PDB entry 6PO2 | electron microscopy, 3.60 A resolution | chains D and F of the 11 polymer chains in the assembly

[Chain D (and F)]
Name: Inner core structural protein VP3
Source organism: Bluetongue virus 1
Notes: chain F of this document is another copy of the same molecule, construct and numbering; everything in this record applies to it too
UniProt: Q1AE73 (Q1AE73_9REOV); numbering as in UniProt (aligned over 1-901)
Amino-acid sequence (901 residues; row label = number of the first residue in the row):
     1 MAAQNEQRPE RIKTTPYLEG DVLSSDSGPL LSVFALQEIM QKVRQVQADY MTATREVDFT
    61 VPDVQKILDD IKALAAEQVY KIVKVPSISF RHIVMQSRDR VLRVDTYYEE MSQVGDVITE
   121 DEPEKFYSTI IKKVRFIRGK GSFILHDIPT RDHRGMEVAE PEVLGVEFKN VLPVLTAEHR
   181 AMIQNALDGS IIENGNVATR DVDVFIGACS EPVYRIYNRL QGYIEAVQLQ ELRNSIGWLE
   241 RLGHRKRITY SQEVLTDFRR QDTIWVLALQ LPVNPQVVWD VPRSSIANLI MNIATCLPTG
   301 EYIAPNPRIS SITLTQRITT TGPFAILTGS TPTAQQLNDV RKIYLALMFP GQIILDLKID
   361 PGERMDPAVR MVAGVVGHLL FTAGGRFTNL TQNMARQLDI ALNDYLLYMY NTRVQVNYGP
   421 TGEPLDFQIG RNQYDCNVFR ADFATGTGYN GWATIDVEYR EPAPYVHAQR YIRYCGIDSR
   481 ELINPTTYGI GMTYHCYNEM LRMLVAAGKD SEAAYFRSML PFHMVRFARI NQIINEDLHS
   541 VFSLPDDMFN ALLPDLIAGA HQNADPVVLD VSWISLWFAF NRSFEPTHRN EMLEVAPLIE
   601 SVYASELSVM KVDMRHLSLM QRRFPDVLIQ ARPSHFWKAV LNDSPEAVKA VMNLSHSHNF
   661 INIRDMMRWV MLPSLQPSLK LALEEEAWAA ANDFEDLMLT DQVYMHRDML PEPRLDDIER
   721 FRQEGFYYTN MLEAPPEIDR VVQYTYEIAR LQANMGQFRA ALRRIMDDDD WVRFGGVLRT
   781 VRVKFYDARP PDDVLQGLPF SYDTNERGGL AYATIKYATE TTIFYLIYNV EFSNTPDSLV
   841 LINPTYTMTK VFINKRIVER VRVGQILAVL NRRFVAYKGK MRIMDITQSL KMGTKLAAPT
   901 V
Disordered / not traced: 1-25, 46-58 (chain F: 1-18, 42-56)

[How chain D and chain F interact]
Contacting residue pairs (31; chain D residue first):
  I318(D) - I318(F)
  T319(D) - Q316(F)
  T319(D) - R317(F)
  T319(D) - I318(F)  hydrogen bond (backbone-backbone)
  T320(D) - Q316(F)
  T321(D) - S311(F)
  T321(D) - Q316(F)  hydrogen bond (backbone-backbone)
  A325(D) - L31(F)
  I326(D) - L31(F)
  I326(D) - R308(F)
  I326(D) - I312(F)  hydrophobic
  T328(D) - L31(F)
  G329(D) - L31(F)
  G329(D) - S32(F)
  P361(D) - T486(F)
  R364(D) - T486(F)  hydrogen bond
  R364(D) - T487(F)
  M365(D) - T486(F)
  D366(D) - N306(F)
  D366(D) - R308(F)  salt bridge
  P367(D) - I309(F)  hydrophobic
  V369(D) - R308(F)
  I400(D) - I490(F)  hydrophobic
  L407(D) - R517(F)
  Y408(D) - A514(F)
  M409(D) - A514(F)  hydrophobic
  Y410(D) - D510(F)
  Y410(D) - R517(F)  hydrogen bond
  N411(D) - D510(F)
  T412(D) - R431(F)
  T412(D) - V505(F)
Other interface residues (no listed pair), chain D (28 interface residues in all): R317, G322, L327, G362, A368, M371, Q415
Other interface residues (no listed pair), chain F (23 interface residues in all): T313, N484, S511, S518, V901

[Summary]
28 residues of chain D face 23 of chain F across their interface; the contacts include 4 hydrogen bonds and 1
salt bridge. Polar contacts include D366(D)-R308(F), R364(D)-T486(F) and Y410(D)-R517(F).
Both chains are Inner core structural protein VP3 (Bluetongue virus 1). Entry 6PO2 (In situ structure of BTV
RNA-dependent RNA polymerase in BTV core) was determined by electron microscopy (same publication as 6PNS).
